Entry 8VB7 (electron microscopy, 2.50 A resolution); this record covers chains A and F of the 3 polymer chains in the assembly.

[Chain A]
Molecule: HIV-1 reverse transcriptase/ribonuclease H P66 subunit
Source organism: Human immunodeficiency virus 1
UniProtKB: P03366 (POL_HV1B1); residues 1-555 here correspond to UniProt positions 600-1154 (UniProt number = residue number + 599)
Amino-acid sequence (557 residues; each row starts with the number of its first residue; numbers below 1 keep their minus sign (Met-1 is residue -1)):
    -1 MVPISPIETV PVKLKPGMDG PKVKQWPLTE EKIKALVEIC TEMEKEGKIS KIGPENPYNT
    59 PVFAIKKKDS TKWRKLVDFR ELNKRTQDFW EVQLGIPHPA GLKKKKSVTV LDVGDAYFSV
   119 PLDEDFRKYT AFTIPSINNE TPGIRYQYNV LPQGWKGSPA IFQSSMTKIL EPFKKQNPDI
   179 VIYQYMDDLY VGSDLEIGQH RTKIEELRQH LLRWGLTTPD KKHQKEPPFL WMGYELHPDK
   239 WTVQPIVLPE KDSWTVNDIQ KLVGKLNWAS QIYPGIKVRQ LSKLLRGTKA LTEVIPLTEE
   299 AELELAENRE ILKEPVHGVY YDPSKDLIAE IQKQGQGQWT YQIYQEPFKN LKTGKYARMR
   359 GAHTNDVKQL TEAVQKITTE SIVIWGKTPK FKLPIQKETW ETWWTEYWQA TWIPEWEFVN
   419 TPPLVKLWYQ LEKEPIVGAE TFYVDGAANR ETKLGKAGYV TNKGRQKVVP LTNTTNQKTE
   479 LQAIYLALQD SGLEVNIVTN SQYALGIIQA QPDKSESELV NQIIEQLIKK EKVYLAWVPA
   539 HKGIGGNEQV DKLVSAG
Not modelled in the structure: -1 to 0, 539-555
Construct notes: expression tag (-1 to 0); engineered mutation Ser280 (Cys879 in P03366), Asn498 (Asp1097 in P03366)
Metal / ion sites: Mg2+: Asp110, Val111, Asp185 (together with 2'-deoxyadenosine 5'-triphosphate)
Residues lining bound ligands: 2'-deoxyadenosine 5'-triphosphate (DTP): Ile63, Lys65, Lys70, Arg72, Leu74, Asp110, Val111, Gly112, Asp113, Ala114, Tyr115, Gln151, Met184, Asp185, Lys220
What the authors report for this chain:
  - Mg2+ coordination: Asp110, Val111, Asp185
  - binding site for 2'-deoxyadenosine 5'-triphosphate: Lys65, Arg72, Lys220
  - conformationally variable residues (domain motion, loop rearrangement, side-chain flip): Asp110 to Tyr115, Phe116, Val118 to Gly155, Met184, Asp185, Lys220
  - mutagenesis - K220L, K220M: decreased catalytic activity on 2'-deoxyadenosine 5'-triphosphate
  - mutagenesis - K220L, K220M: unchanged binding to 2'-deoxyadenosine 5'-triphosphate
  - mutagenesis - K220L, K220M: decreased growth
  - catalytic residues: Lys220 (proposed by the authors, not directly observed)

[Chain F]
Molecule: 38-nt DNA strand
Sequence (38 nucleotides; each row starts with the number of its first residue; numbers below 1 keep their minus sign (DT-4 is residue -4)):
    -4 TAATTCCCCC CCTTCGGTGC TTTGCACCGA AGGGGGGG
Not modelled in the structure: -4
Modified positions: OMC (o2'-methylycytidine-5'-monophosphate) at position 2; OMC (o2'-methylycytidine-5'-monophosphate) at position 4
Residues lining bound ligands: 2'-deoxyadenosine 5'-triphosphate (DTP): DT0, DC1, DG33

[How chain A and chain F interact]
Contacting residue pairs (75):
  Trp24(A) - DT-1(F)  stacking on the base
  Lys30(A) - DT-1(F)  salt bridge to the phosphate
  Phe61(A) - DT-1(F)  sugar contact
  Phe61(A) - DT0(F)  sugar contact
  Ile63(A) - DT0(F)  base contact
  Leu74(A) - DT0(F)  base contact
  Val75(A) - DT0(F)  sugar contact
  Asp76(A) - DT0(F)  sugar contact
  Arg78(A) - DT-1(F)  base contact
  Arg78(A) - DT0(F)  salt bridge to the phosphate
  Arg78(A) - DC1(F)  phosphate contact
  Asn81(A) - DC1(F)  sugar contact
  Glu89(A) - OMC_2(F)  hydrogen bond to the sugar
  Glu89(A) - DC3(F)  phosphate contact
  Gln91(A) - DC3(F)  sugar contact
  Leu92(A) - OMC_4(F)  sugar contact
  Ile94(A) - DC3(F)  base contact
  Ile94(A) - OMC_4(F)  sugar contact
  Ile94(A) - DG31(F)  base contact
  Asp110(A) - DG33(F)  phosphate contact
  Tyr115(A) - DG33(F)  base contact
  Gly152(A) - DT0(F)  base contact
  Gly152(A) - DC1(F)  sugar contact
  Lys154(A) - DC1(F)  phosphate contact
  Pro157(A) - OMC_2(F)  sugar contact
  Gln161(A) - OMC_2(F)  base contact
  Tyr183(A) - DC3(F)  base contact
  Tyr183(A) - DG32(F)  hydrogen bond to the base
  Tyr183(A) - DG33(F)  sugar contact
  Met184(A) - DG33(F)  base contact
  Asp185(A) - DG33(F)  phosphate contact
  Met230(A) - DG32(F)  sugar contact
  Met230(A) - DG33(F)  phosphate contact
  Gly231(A) - DG32(F)  phosphate contact
  Gln242(A) - DG32(F)  phosphate contact
  Asn255(A) - DG28(F)  phosphate contact
  Asn255(A) - DG29(F)  phosphate contact
  Gln258(A) - DG28(F)  sugar contact
  Gln258(A) - DG29(F)  sugar contact
  Lys259(A) - DG29(F)  phosphate contact
  Lys259(A) - DG30(F)  salt bridge to the phosphate
  Gly262(A) - DG30(F)  sugar contact
  Lys263(A) - DG30(F)  sugar contact
  Lys263(A) - DG31(F)  phosphate contact
  Asn265(A) - DC6(F)  phosphate contact
  Trp266(A) - DG31(F)  sugar contact
  Val276(A) - DC7(F)  phosphate contact
  Ser280(A) - DC7(F)  hydrogen bond to the phosphate
  Ser280(A) - DT8(F)  hydrogen bond to the phosphate
  Arg284(A) - DT8(F)  salt bridge to the phosphate
  Arg284(A) - DT9(F)  phosphate contact
  Gly285(A) - DT9(F)  hydrogen bond to the phosphate
  Lys353(A) - DC6(F)  phosphate contact
  Lys353(A) - DC7(F)  salt bridge to the phosphate
  Ala355(A) - DC7(F)  phosphate contact
  Arg358(A) - DC23(F)  salt bridge to the phosphate
  Gly359(A) - DC22(F)  phosphate contact
  Ala360(A) - DC22(F)  hydrogen bond to the phosphate
  His361(A) - DA21(F)  salt bridge to the phosphate
  Lys374(A) - DC6(F)  salt bridge to the phosphate
  Arg448(A) - DT17(F)  hydrogen bond to the phosphate
  Arg448(A) - DT18(F)  hydrogen bond to the phosphate
  Arg448(A) - DG19(F)  salt bridge to the phosphate
  Thr473(A) - DG19(F)  phosphate contact
  Thr473(A) - DC20(F)  hydrogen bond to the phosphate
  Asn474(A) - DT17(F)  base contact
  Gln475(A) - DC20(F)  sugar contact
  Lys476(A) - DC20(F)  salt bridge to the phosphate
  Glu478(A) - DT17(F)  hydrogen bond to the base
  Ser499(A) - DT17(F)  hydrogen bond to the base
  Gln500(A) - DT17(F)  hydrogen bond to the base
  Tyr501(A) - DT17(F)  hydrogen bond to the base
  Tyr501(A) - DC20(F)  phosphate contact
  Tyr501(A) - DA21(F)  hydrogen bond to the phosphate
  Ile505(A) - DA21(F)  phosphate contact
Interface residues without a listed pair, chain A (61 interface residues in all): Gly93, Gln151, Trp153, Asp186, Lys281, Leu283, Leu289, Arg356

[Summary]
61 residues of chain A face 23 of chain F across their interface; the contacts include 14 hydrogen bonds, 10
salt bridges and 1 aromatic stacking contact. Polar pairs include Tyr183(A)-DG32(F), Glu478(A)-DT17(F) and
Ser499(A)-DT17(F). The paper reports the catalytic residue Lys220(A); K220L and K220M of chain A reduce
catalytic activity on 2'-deoxyadenosine 5'-triphosphate.
Chain A is HIV-1 reverse transcriptase/ribonuclease H P66 subunit (Human immunodeficiency virus 1) and chain F
is a 38-nt DNA strand; the structure, Kinetic intermediate states of HIV-1 RT DNA synthesis captured by
cryo-EM, was determined by electron microscopy together with 8VB6, 8VB8, 8VB9, 8VBC, 8VBF, 8VBG, 8VBH and 8VBI
from the same study.
